PDB entry 5TRE | electron microscopy, 15.60 A resolution (very low resolution: no residue pairs are listed; an interface is given only as per-side residue counts) | chains k and L of the 48 polymer chains in the assembly

# Chain k
Name: Iron sulfur cluster assembly protein 1, mitochondrial
Source organism: Saccharomyces cerevisiae
UniProt: Q03020 (ISU1_YEAST); numbering as in UniProt (aligned over 28-165)
Chain sequence (142 residues; row label = number of the first residue in the row):
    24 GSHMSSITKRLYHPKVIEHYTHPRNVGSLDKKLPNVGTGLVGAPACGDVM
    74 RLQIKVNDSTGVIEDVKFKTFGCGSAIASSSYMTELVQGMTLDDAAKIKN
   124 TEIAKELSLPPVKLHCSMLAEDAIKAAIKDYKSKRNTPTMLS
Construct notes: expression tag (24-27)
UniProt features mapped onto this chain:
  - region: L132 to K136 (SSQ1 binding region)
  - mutagenesis: L63 (L63S: In ISU1(LVF/SSS); no growth and abolishes interaction with both JAC1 and NFS1; when associated with S-72 and S-94), C69 (C69A: Fails to complement an isu1 deletion mutation), V72 (V72S: In ISU1(LVF/SSS); no growth and abolishes interaction with both JAC1 and NFS1; when associated with S-63 and S-94), F94 (F94S: In ISU1(LVF/SSS); no growth and abolishes interaction with both JAC1 and NFS1; when associated with S-63 and S-72), C96 (C96A: Fails to complement an isu1 deletion mutation), L132 (L132A: No growth), P133 (P133A: Wild-type growth), P134 to K136 (No growth; no interaction with frataxin and SSQ1), P134 (P134A: Slow growth; no interaction with SSQ1), V135 (V135A: Wild-type growth; no interaction with SSQ1), K136 (K136A: No growth; no interaction with SSQ1), C139 (C139A: Fails to complement an isu1 deletion mutation), 1 further mutagenesis entry in UniProt

# Chain L
Name: Frataxin homolog, mitochondrial
Source organism: Saccharomyces cerevisiae
Notes: EC 1.16.3.1
UniProt: Q07540 (FRDA_YEAST); residue numbers follow UniProt; this construct covers 52-172
Chain sequence (121 residues; numbered 52 to 172; the number before each row is that of its first residue):
    52 VESSTDGQVVPQEVLNLPLEKAHEEADDYLDHLLDSLEELSEAHPDCIPD
   102 VELSHGVMTLEIPAFGTYVINKQPPNKQIWLASPLSGPNRFDLLNGEWVS
   152 LRNGTKLTDILTEEVEKAISK
Construct notes: conflict A73 (Tyr in Q07540)
UniProt features mapped onto this chain:
  - mutagenesis: D79 (D79A: Nearly abolishes ferroxidase activity, slows down oligomerization, impairs resistance to iron-catalyzed oxidative stress, no effect on Fe(2+) delivery and cell growth; when associated with A-82), D82 (D82A: Nearly abolishes ferroxidase activity, slows down oligomerization, impairs resistance to iron-catalyzed oxidative stress, no effect on Fe(2+) delivery and cell growth; when associated with A-79), E93 (E93A: Impairs oligomerization and iron mineralization; E93A: Impairs resistance to iron-catalyzed oxidative stress, no effect on Fe(2+) delivery and cell growth; when associated with A-97 and A-103), D97 (D97A: Impairs resistance to iron-catalyzed oxidative stress, no effect on Fe(2+) delivery and cell growth; when associated with A-93 and A-103), E103 (E103A: Impairs resistance to iron-catalyzed oxidative stress, no effect on Fe(2+) delivery and cell growth; when associated with A-93 and A-97), N122 to Q124 (Impairs cell growth, lowers activity of mitochondrial iron-sulfur cluster-containing enzymes, no effect on iron binding and oligomerization), Q129 (Q129A: Impairs cell growth and lowers aconitase activity), I130 (I130A: Impairs cell growth and lowers aconitase activity), W131 (W131A: Impairs cell growth, lowers aconitase activity and strongly decreases interaction with ISU1; W131F: Lowers aconitase activity and no effexct on interaction with ISU1), R141 (R141A: Impairs cell growth and lowers aconitase activity)

# How chain k and chain L interact
At this resolution (16 A) residue pairs are not listed: 25 residues of chain k and 19 of chain L lie at the interface.

# In short
Chain k and chain L form an interface of 25 and 19 residues respectively. From UniProt: 12 mutagenesis sites
on chain k; 12 mutagenesis sites on chain L.
Chain k is Iron sulfur cluster assembly protein 1, mitochondrial and chain L is Frataxin homolog,
mitochondrial, both from Saccharomyces cerevisiae; the structure, Zinc and the Iron Donor Frataxin Regulate
Oligomerization of the Scaffold Protein to Form New Fe-S ..., was determined by electron microscopy.
